PDB entry 6CBJ | X-ray diffraction, 2.85 A resolution | chains H and L

== Chain H ==
Name: DH270.3 Fab heavy chain
From: Homo sapiens
UniProt: S6C4S0 (S6C4S0_HUMAN); residues 128-232 here correspond to UniProt positions 143-247 (UniProt number = residue number + 15)
Amino-acid sequence (238 residues; row label = number of the first residue in the row):
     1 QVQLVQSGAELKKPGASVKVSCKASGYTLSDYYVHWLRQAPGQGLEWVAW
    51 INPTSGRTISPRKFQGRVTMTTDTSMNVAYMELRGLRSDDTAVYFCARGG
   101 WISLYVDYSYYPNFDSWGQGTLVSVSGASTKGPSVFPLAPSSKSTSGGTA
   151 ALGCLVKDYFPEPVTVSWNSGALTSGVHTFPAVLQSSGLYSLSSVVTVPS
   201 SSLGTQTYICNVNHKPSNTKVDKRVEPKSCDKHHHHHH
Not modelled in the structure: 142-147, 231-238
Sequence notes: expression tag (233-238)
Disulfides: Cys22-Cys96, Cys154-Cys210
From the paper describing this entry:
  - contacts within the chain: Arg98-Asp115 (salt bridge)

== Chain L ==
Name: DH270.3 Fab light chain
From: Homo sapiens
UniProt: Q6PJG0 (Q6PJG0_HUMAN); residues 116-216 here correspond to UniProt positions 135-235 (UniProt number = residue number + 19)
Amino-acid sequence (216 residues; each row starts with the number of its first residue):
     1 QPVLTQPASVSGSPGQSITISCTGSSSDVGSYNLVSWYQQHPGKAPKLMI
    51 YEVNKWASGVSDRFAGSKSGNTASLTISRLQAEDEANYFCSSSTNSATVI
   101 FGGGTKLTVLGQPKGAPSVTLFPPSSEELQANKATLVCLISDFYPGAVTV
   151 AWKADSSPVKAGVETTTPSKQSNNKYAASSYLSLTPEQWKSHRSYSCQVT
   201 HEGSTVEKTVAPTECS
Not modelled in the structure: 1, 214-216
Disulfides: Cys22-Cys90, Cys138-Cys197

== Interface between chain H and chain L ==
Residue-residue contacts (72; chain H residue first):
  Leu37(H) with Phe101(L), hydrophobic
  Gln39(H) with Gln40(L), hydrogen bond
  Gly44(H) with Phe89(L)
  Leu45(H) with Pro46(L), hydrophobic; Phe89(L); Phe101(L)
  Trp47(H) with Thr98(L); Val99(L); Phe101(L), hydrophobic
  Trp50(H) with Ala97(L), hydrogen bond (side chain-backbone)
  Ile59(H) with Ser96(L); Ala97(L); Thr98(L)
  Phe95(H) with Ala45(L), hydrophobic
  Tyr110(H) with Tyr32(L), hydrophobic; Leu34(L), hydrophobic; Ser93(L), hydrogen bond (backbone-side chain); Ala97(L); Val99(L)
  Tyr111(H) with Leu34(L), hydrophobic; Glu52(L); Ser93(L)
  Pro112(H) with Leu34(L); Ser36(L), hydrogen bond (backbone-side chain); Tyr38(L), hydrogen bond (backbone-side chain); Ser91(L); Ser93(L); Val99(L), hydrophobic
  Asn113(H) with Ser36(L), hydrogen bond; Tyr38(L); Tyr51(L); Glu52(L)
  Phe114(H) with Tyr38(L), hydrogen bond (backbone-side chain); Leu48(L); Phe101(L), hydrophobic
  Trp117(H) with Tyr38(L), hydrophobic; Ala45(L), hydrophobic; Pro46(L)
  Val135(H) with Glu127(L)
  Phe136(H) with Ser125(L); Glu127(L); Glu128(L); Lys133(L)
  Pro137(H) with Ser125(L); Glu127(L)
  Leu138(H) with Phe122(L), hydrophobic
  Ala139(H) with Phe122(L)
  Ala151(H) with Phe122(L)
  Leu155(H) with Tyr181(L), hydrophobic
  Lys157(H) with Glu128(L); Lys133(L); Thr135(L)
  His178(H) with Gln171(L)
  Phe180(H) with Leu139(L), hydrophobic; Ile140(L); Ala178(L)
  Pro181(H) with Ser169(L); Ser179(L)
  Ala182(H) with Thr166(L)
  Val183(H) with Thr166(L); Tyr181(L), hydrophobic
  Leu184(H) with Glu164(L)
  Gln185(H) with Glu164(L)
  Ser186(H) with Glu164(L), hydrogen bond (backbone-side chain)
  Ser191(H) with Tyr181(L)
  Leu192(H) with Tyr181(L)
  Ser193(H) with Val137(L); Leu139(L); Tyr181(L), hydrogen bond
  Val195(H) with Phe122(L), hydrophobic; Leu139(L), hydrophobic
  Lys223(H) with Glu127(L), salt bridge
Also at the interface, not in a pair above, chain H (43 interface residues in all): His35, Ser60, Pro61, Gly118, Ser134, Leu152, Gly153, Lys228
Also at the interface, not in a pair above, chain L (40 interface residues in all): Ser92, Gly103, Pro123, Ser141, Thr165, Ala177

== In short ==
43 residues of chain H face 40 of chain L across their interface; the contacts include 9 hydrogen bonds and 1
salt bridge. Polar contacts include Lys223(H)-Glu127(L), Gln39(H)-Gln40(L) and Trp50(H)-Ala97(L). From the
paper: contacts within the chain involving Arg98(H) and Asp115(H).
Here chain H is DH270.3 Fab heavy chain and chain L is DH270.3 Fab light chain, both from Homo sapiens. Entry
6CBJ (Crystal Structure of DH270.3 Fab in complex with Man9) was determined by X-ray diffraction, deposited
together with 6CBP.
